Entry 2ZP8 (X-ray diffraction, 3.20 A resolution); this record covers chains D and J of the 10 polymer chains in the assembly.

[Chain D]
Protein: Transcription attenuation protein mtrB
Source organism: Bacillus stearothermophilus
UniProtKB: Q9X6J6 (MTRB_BACST); residues 3-76 here correspond to UniProt positions 1-74 (UniProt number = residue number - 2)
Sequence (74 residues; row label = number of the first residue in the row):
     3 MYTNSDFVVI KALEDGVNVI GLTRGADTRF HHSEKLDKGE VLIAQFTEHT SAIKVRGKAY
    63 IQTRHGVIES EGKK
Unresolved in the structure: 3-6, 76
Small-molecule neighbours:
  - tryptophan (TRP), molecule 1: V21, I22, G23, H33, H34, A46, Q47, T49, H51, T52, I55
  - tryptophan (TRP), molecule 2: T25, R26, G27, D29, T30, S53, A54

[Chain J]
Protein: Tryptophan RNA-binding attenuator protein-inhibitory protein
Source organism: Bacillus subtilis
UniProtKB: O31466 (RTPA_BACSU); residue numbers follow UniProt; this construct covers 1-53
Sequence (53 residues; each row starts with the number of its first residue):
     1 MVIATDDLEV ACPKCERAGE IEGTPCPACS GKGVILTAQG YTLLDFIQKH LNK
Bound ions: Zn2+: C12, C15, C26, C29

[How chain D and chain J interact]
Pairs across the interface (21):
  N20(D) with V10(J)
  I22(D) with P13(J), hydrophobic
  R31(D) with P27(J); A28(J); S30(J)
  F32(D) with P13(J), hydrophobic; A28(J), hydrogen bond (backbone-backbone); I35(J)
  H33(D) with I35(J)
  H34(D) with I35(J); L36(J), hydrogen bond (side chain-backbone); T37(J); A38(J)
  S35(D) with V10(J); L36(J); T37(J)
  E36(D) with T37(J); A38(J), hydrogen bond (side chain-backbone)
  K37(D) with D6(J), salt bridge; T37(J)
  R58(D) with P13(J)
Other interface residues (no listed pair), chain D (12 interface residues in all): T30, D39
Other interface residues (no listed pair), chain J (13 interface residues in all): D7, K14, Y41

[Overview]
The interface between chain D and chain J involves 12 residues on one side and 13 on the other, with 3
hydrogen bonds and 1 salt bridge. Among the polar pairs are K37(D)-D6(J), H34(D)-L36(J) and E36(D)-A38(J).
Bound to chain D: tryptophan.
Here chain D is Transcription attenuation protein mtrB (Bacillus stearothermophilus) and chain J is Tryptophan
RNA-binding attenuator protein-inhibitory protein (Bacillus subtilis). Entry 2ZP8 (The Nature of the
TRAP:Anti-TRAP complex) was determined by X-ray diffraction together with 2ZP9 from the same study.
